7T3L - chains I and M of the 28 polymer chains in the assembly; structure by electron microscopy, 3.60 A resolution.

[Chain I]
Name: CRISPR type I-F/YPEST-associated protein Csy3
UniProt: A0A444M080 (A0A444M080_PSEAI); residues 21-361 here correspond to UniProt positions 2-342 (UniProt number = residue number - 19)
Amino-acid sequence (360 residues; numbered 2 to 361; the number before each row is that of its first residue):
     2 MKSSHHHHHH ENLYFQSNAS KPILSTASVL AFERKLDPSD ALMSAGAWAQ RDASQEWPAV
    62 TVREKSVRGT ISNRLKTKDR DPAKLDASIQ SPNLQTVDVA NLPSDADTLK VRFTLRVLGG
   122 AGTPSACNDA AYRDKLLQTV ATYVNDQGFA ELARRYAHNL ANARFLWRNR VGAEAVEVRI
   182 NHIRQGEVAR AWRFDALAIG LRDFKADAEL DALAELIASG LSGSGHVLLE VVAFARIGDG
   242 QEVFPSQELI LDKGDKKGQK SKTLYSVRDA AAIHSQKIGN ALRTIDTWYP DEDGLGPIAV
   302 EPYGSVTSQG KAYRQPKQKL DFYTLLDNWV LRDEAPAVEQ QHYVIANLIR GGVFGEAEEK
Disordered / not traced: 2-23, 359-361
Sequence notes: initiating methionine (2); expression tag (3-20)

[Chain M]
Molecule: 61-nt RNA strand
Sequence (61 nucleotides; row label = number of the first residue in the row):
     1 CUAAGAAAUU CACGGCGGGC UUGAUGUCCG CGUCUACCUG AUUCACUGCC GUAUAGGCAG
    61 C

[Interface between chain I and chain M]
Contacting residue pairs - 48 pairs, chain I then chain M:
  Val30(I) - G5(M)  base contact
  Ala32(I) - G5(M)  sugar contact
  Phe33(I) - G5(M)  hydrogen bond to the sugar
  Phe33(I) - A6(M)  sugar contact
  Glu34(I) - G5(M)  sugar contact
  Glu34(I) - A6(M)  phosphate contact
  Arg35(I) - A6(M)  salt bridge to the phosphate
  Arg35(I) - A7(M)  salt bridge to the phosphate
  Ser67(I) - G15(M)  phosphate contact
  Val68(I) - C13(M)  sugar contact
  Val68(I) - G15(M)  phosphate contact
  Arg69(I) - C13(M)  hydrogen bond to the sugar
  Arg69(I) - G14(M)  hydrogen bond to the sugar
  Arg69(I) - G15(M)  hydrogen bond to the base
  Arg69(I) - C16(M)  salt bridge to the phosphate
  Gly70(I) - C13(M)  hydrogen bond to the sugar
  Thr71(I) - G14(M)  phosphate contact
  Pro93(I) - G15(M)  base contact
  Leu95(I) - G15(M)  base contact
  Gln96(I) - C13(M)  hydrogen bond to the base
  Val98(I) - C13(M)  base contact
  Ser126(I) - G5(M)  sugar contact
  Ala127(I) - A4(M)  base contact
  Trp168(I) - A8(M)  base contact
  Arg169(I) - C11(M)  salt bridge to the phosphate
  Arg169(I) - A12(M)  salt bridge to the phosphate
  Gln248(I) - U9(M)  sugar contact
  Gln248(I) - U10(M)  hydrogen bond to the sugar
  Glu249(I) - U9(M)  base contact
  Leu250(I) - U9(M)  base contact
  His275(I) - U9(M)  salt bridge to the phosphate
  Gln277(I) - A7(M)  sugar contact
  Gln277(I) - A8(M)  phosphate contact
  Gln277(I) - U9(M)  hydrogen bond to the phosphate
  Lys278(I) - A8(M)  hydrogen bond to the base
  Lys278(I) - U10(M)  salt bridge to the phosphate
  Asn281(I) - A8(M)  hydrogen bond to the phosphate
  Arg284(I) - A7(M)  sugar contact
  Arg284(I) - A8(M)  salt bridge to the phosphate
  Glu302(I) - A8(M)  phosphate contact
  Thr308(I) - A8(M)  hydrogen bond to the base
  Ser309(I) - A8(M)  base contact
  Arg351(I) - A6(M)  sugar contact
  Arg351(I) - A7(M)  sugar contact
  Gly353(I) - G5(M)  sugar contact
  Gly353(I) - A6(M)  sugar contact
  Val354(I) - G5(M)  base contact
  Val354(I) - A6(M)  base contact
Also at the interface, not in a pair above, chain I (38 interface residues in all): Ser247, Ile251, Ser262, Lys263, Val307, Gly352

[In short]
Chain I and chain M form an interface of 38 and 13 residues respectively, with 11 hydrogen bonds and 8 salt
bridges. Polar contacts include Arg69(I)-G15(M), Gln96(I)-C13(M) and Lys278(I)-A8(M).
Chain I is CRISPR type I-F/YPEST-associated protein Csy3 and chain M is a 61-nt RNA strand; the structure,
Cryo-EM structure of Csy-AcrIF24-DNA dimer, was determined by electron microscopy (same publication as 7T3J,
7T3K, 7TAW and 7TAX).
